Entry 8G59 (electron microscopy, 2.64 A resolution); this record covers chains S and A of the 5 polymer chains in the assembly.

[Chain S]
Molecule: scFv16
Organism: Homo sapiens
Notes: antibody fragment or engineered binder
Amino-acid sequence (285 residues; row label = number of the first residue in the row; note: 16 numbers in that range are skipped by the numbering (no residue carries them; nothing is unmodelled there); a row labelled like 120A-120Q holds insertion residues (120A, then the next letters in order); numbers below 1 keep their minus sign (Met-36 is residue -36)):
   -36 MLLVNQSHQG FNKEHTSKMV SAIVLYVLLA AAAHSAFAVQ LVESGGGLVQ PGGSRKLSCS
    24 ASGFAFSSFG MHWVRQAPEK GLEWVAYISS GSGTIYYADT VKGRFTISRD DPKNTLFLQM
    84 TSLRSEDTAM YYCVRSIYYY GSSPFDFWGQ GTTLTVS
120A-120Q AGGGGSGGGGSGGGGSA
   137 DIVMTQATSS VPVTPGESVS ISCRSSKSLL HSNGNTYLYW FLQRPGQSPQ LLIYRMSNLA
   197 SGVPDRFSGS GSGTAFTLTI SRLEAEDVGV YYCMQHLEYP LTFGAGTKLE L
Unresolved in the structure: -36 to 1, 120A-120Q
Disulfide bonds: Cys159-Cys229

[Chain A]
Molecule: Guanine nucleotide-binding protein G(q) subunit alpha
Organism: Homo sapiens
UniProt: chimeric construct of P63096, P50148: residues 1-331 from P63096 (GNAI1_HUMAN) positions 1-326 (offset varies); residues 332-359 from P50148 positions 332-359 (same numbers)
Amino-acid sequence (354 residues; numbered 1 to 359; 5 numbers in that range are skipped by the numbering (no residue carries them; nothing is unmodelled there); the number before each row is that of its first residue):
     1 MGCTLSAEDK AAVERSKMID RNLREDGEKA AREVKLLLLG AGESGKSTIV KQMKIIHEAG
    61 YSEEECKQYK AVVYSNTIQS IIAIIRAMGR LKIDFGDSAR ADDARQLFVL AGAAEEGFMT
   121 AELAGVIKRL WKDSGVQACF NRSREYQLND SAAYYLNDLD RIAQPNYIPT QQDVLRTRVK
   181 TTGIVETHFT FKDLHFKMFD VGAQRSERKK WIHCFEGVTA IIFCVALSDY DLVLAEDEEM
   241 NRMHESMKLF DSICNNKWFT DTSIILFLNK KDLFEEKIKK SPLTICYPEY AGSNTYEEAA
   301 AYIQCQFEDL NKRKDTKEIY THFTC
   331 STDTENIRFV FAAVKDTILQ LNLKEYNLV
Unresolved in the structure: 1, 54-181, 235-239, 331
Differences from the reference sequence: engineered mutation Ala203 (Gly in P63096), Ser331 (Ala326 in P63096)
UniProt features mapped onto this chain:
  - region: Lys35 to Thr48 (G1 motif), Asp173 to Thr181 (G2 motif), Phe196 to Gly202, Gln204, Arg205 (G3 motif), Ile265 to Asp272 (G4 motif), Thr324, Cys325 (G5 motif)
  - binding site (GTP): Glu43 to Thr48, Ser151, Leu175 to Thr181, Asp200 to Gly202, Gln204, Asn269 to Asp272
  - binding site (Mg(2+)): Ser47, Thr181
  - modified residue: Arg178 (ADP-ribosylarginine), Gln204 (Deamidated glutamine)
  - lipidation: Gly2 (N-myristoyl glycine), Cys3 (S-palmitoyl cysteine)

[How chain S and chain A interact]
Pairs across the interface (23; chain S residue first):
  Ser52(S) with Glu14(A), hydrogen bond
  Gly54(S) with Glu14(A); Met18(A), hydrogen bond (backbone-side chain)
  Thr57(S) with Glu14(A), hydrogen bond
  Ile100(S) with Arg15(A)
  Tyr101(S) with Glu8(A); Ala11(A), hydrophobic; Ala12(A); Arg15(A)
  Tyr102(S) with Arg15(A)
  Pro107(S) with Glu8(A)
  His167(S) with Thr4(A); Ser6(A)
  Asn169(S) with Ser6(A); Asp9(A), hydrogen bond
  Tyr173(S) with Ser6(A), hydrogen bond; Glu8(A); Asp9(A)
  Tyr175(S) with Glu8(A), hydrogen bond
  Arg191(S) with Glu8(A), salt bridge
  His232(S) with Glu8(A)
  Leu233(S) with Ala7(A)
  Tyr235(S) with Ala7(A), hydrophobic
Also at the interface, not in a pair above, chain S (19 interface residues in all): Ser31, Tyr50, Ser53, Ser168
Also at the interface, not in a pair above, chain A (11 interface residues in all): Leu5

[In short]
The interface between chain S and chain A involves 19 residues on one side and 11 on the other; the contacts
include 6 hydrogen bonds and 1 salt bridge. Among the polar pairs are Arg191(S)-Glu8(A), Ser52(S)-Glu14(A) and
Gly54(S)-Met18(A).
Chain S is scFv16 and chain A is Guanine nucleotide-binding protein G(q) subunit alpha, both from Homo
sapiens; the structure, Cryo-EM structure of the TUG891 bound GPR120-Giq complex, was determined by electron
microscopy, deposited together with 8ID3, 8ID4, 8ID6, 8ID8 and 8ID9.
